Entry 9PBV (electron microscopy, 3.91 A resolution); this record covers chains L and K of the 12 polymer chains in the assembly.

== Chain L ==
Molecule: Syntaxin-1A
From: Rattus norvegicus
UniProt: P32851 (STX1A_RAT); residue numbers follow UniProt; this construct covers 1-267
Amino-acid sequence (267 residues; row label = number of the first residue in the row):
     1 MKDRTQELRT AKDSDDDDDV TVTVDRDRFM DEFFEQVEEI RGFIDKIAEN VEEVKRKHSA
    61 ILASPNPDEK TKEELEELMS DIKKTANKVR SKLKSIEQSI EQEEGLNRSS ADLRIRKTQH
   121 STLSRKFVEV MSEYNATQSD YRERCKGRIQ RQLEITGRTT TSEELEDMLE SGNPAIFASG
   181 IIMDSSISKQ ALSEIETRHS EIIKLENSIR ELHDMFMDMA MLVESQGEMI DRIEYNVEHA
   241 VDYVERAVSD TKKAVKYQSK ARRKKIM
Not modelled in the structure: 1-196, 260-267
Swiss-Prot annotation at these positions:
  - site: Lys253, Ala254 (Microbial infection: Cleavage)
  - modified residue (Phosphoserine): Ser14, Ser64, Ser95, Ser188
  - cross-link (Glycyl lysine isopeptide (Lys-Gly)): Lys252 (interchain with G-Cter in SUMO), Lys253 (interchain with G-Cter in SUMO), Lys256 (interchain with G-Cter in SUMO)

== Chain K ==
Molecule: Alpha-soluble NSF attachment protein
From: Rattus norvegicus
UniProt: P54921 (SNAA_RAT); numbering as in UniProt (aligned over 1-295)
Amino-acid sequence (296 residues; row label = number of the first residue in the row; numbering starts at 0):
     0 GMDTSGKQAE AMALLAEAER KVKNSQSFFS GLFGGSSKIE EACEIYARAA NMFKMAKNWS
    60 AAGNAFCQAA QLHLQLQSKH DAATCFVDAG NAFKKADPQE AINCLMRAIE IYTDMGRFTI
   120 AAKHHISIAE IYETELVDVE KAIAHYEQSA DYYKGEESNS SANKCLLKVA GYAAQLEQYQ
   180 KAIDIYEQVG TSAMDSPLLK YSAKDYFFKA ALCHFCIDML NAKLAVQKYE ELFPAFSDSR
   240 ECKLMKKLLE AHEEQNVDSY TESVKEYDSI SRLDQWLTTM LLRIKKTIQG DEEDLR
Not modelled in the structure: 24-35, 287-295
Sequence notes: expression tag (0)

== Interface between chain L and chain K ==
Pairs across the interface - 7 pairs, chain L then chain K:
  Ile203(L) - Ser268(K)
  Ile203(L) - Ile269(K)  hydrophobic
  Asn207(L) - Ile269(K)  hydrogen bond (side chain-backbone)
  Met217(L) - Tyr200(K)  hydrophobic
  Met217(L) - Ser201(K)  hydrogen bond
  Met221(L) - Leu198(K)  hydrophobic
  Arg232(L) - Thr118(K)
Interface residues without a listed pair, chain L (7 interface residues in all): Glu206, Ser225
Interface residues without a listed pair, chain K (8 interface residues in all): Ser157, Ser159

== In short ==
Chain L and chain K form an interface of 7 and 8 residues respectively; the contacts include 2 hydrogen bonds.
Polar pairs include Asn207(L)-Ile269(K) and Met217(L)-Ser201(K).
Here chain L is Syntaxin-1A and chain K is Alpha-soluble NSF attachment protein, both from Rattus norvegicus.
Entry 9PBV (21bin20S complex (NSF-alphaSNAP-2:1 syntaxin-1a:SNAP-25), non-hydrolyzing, class 11) was
determined by electron microscopy, deposited together with 9OJR, 9OJU, 9OJZ, 9OK3, 9OK5, 9OKC and 17 further
entries.
